PDB entry 4P9J | X-ray diffraction, 1.84 A resolution | chain C

# Chain C
Name: Ryanodine receptor 1
From: Oryctolagus cuniculus
UniProt: P11716 (RYR1_RABIT); residues 1070-1246 here = UniProt positions 1070-1246
Sequence (180 residues; row label = number of the first residue in the row; note: 1069 numbers in that range are skipped by the numbering (no residue carries them; nothing is unmodelled there); numbers below 1 keep their minus sign (Ser-2 is residue -2)):
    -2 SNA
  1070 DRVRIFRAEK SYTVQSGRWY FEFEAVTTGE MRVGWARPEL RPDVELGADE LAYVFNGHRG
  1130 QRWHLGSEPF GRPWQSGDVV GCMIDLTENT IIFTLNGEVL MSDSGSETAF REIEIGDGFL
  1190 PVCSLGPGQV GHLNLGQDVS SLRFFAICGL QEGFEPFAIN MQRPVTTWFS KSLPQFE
Sequence notes: expression tag (-2 to 0)
Swiss-Prot annotation at these positions:
  - mutagenesis: Arg1076 (R1076W: Decreases protein stability)
What the authors report for this chain:
  - mutagenesis - R1076W: decreased stability
  - disease-associated variants - R1128H, R1141C, G1166D, R1180W (citing earlier work)
  - disease-associated variants - R1076W: decreased stability

# In short
UniProt lists one mutagenesis site. The paper reports that R1076W reduces stability.
Chain C is Ryanodine receptor 1 (Oryctolagus cuniculus); the structure, Crystal Structure of rabbit Ryanodine
Receptor 1 SPRY2 Domain (1070-1246), was determined by X-ray diffraction (same publication as 4P9I and 4P9L).
